9D2B - chains B and A of the 6 polymer chains in the assembly; structure by electron microscopy, 3.08 A resolution.

# Chain B
Name: Tubulin beta-2B chain
Organism: Bos taurus
Reference sequence: Q6B856 (TBB2B_BOVIN); numbering as in UniProt (aligned over 1-445)
Sequence (445 residues; row label = number of the first residue in the row):
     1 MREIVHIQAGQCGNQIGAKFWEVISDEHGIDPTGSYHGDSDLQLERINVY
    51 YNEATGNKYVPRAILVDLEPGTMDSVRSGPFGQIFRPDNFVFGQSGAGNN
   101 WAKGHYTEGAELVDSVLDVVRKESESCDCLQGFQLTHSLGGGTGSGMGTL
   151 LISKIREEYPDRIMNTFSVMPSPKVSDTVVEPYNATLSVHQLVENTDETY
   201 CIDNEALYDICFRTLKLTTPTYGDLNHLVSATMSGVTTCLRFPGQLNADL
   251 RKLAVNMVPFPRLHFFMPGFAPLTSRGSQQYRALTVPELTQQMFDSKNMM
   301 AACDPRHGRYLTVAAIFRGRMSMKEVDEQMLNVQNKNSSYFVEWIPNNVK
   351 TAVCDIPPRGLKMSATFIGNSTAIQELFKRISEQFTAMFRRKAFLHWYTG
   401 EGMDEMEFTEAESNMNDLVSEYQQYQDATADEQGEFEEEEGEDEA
Disordered / not traced: 428-445
Small-molecule neighbours:
  - phosphomethylphosphonic acid guanylate ester (G2P): G10, Q11, C12, Q15, I16, E69, G96, A97, G98, N99, S138, G141, G142, T143, G144, D177, E181, N204, L207, Y222, L225, N226
  - GTP: Q245, L246, K252
Curated features (UniProtKB/Swiss-Prot):
  - motif: M1 to I4 (MREI motif)
  - binding site (GTP): Q11, E69, S138, G142, T143, G144, N204, N226
  - binding site (Mg(2+)): E69
  - modified residue: S40 (Phosphoserine), T55 (Phosphothreonine), K58 (N6-acetyllysine), S172 (Phosphoserine), T285 (Phosphothreonine), T290 (Phosphothreonine), R318 (Omega-N-methylarginine), E438 (5-glutamyl polyglutamate)
  - cross-link (Glycyl lysine isopeptide (Lys-Gly)): K58 (interchain with G-Cter in ubiquitin), K324 (interchain with G-Cter in ubiquitin)

# Chain A
Name: Tubulin alpha-1B chain
Organism: Bos taurus
Reference sequence: P81947 (TBA1B_BOVIN); residue numbers follow UniProt; this construct covers 1-451
Sequence (451 residues; row label = number of the first residue in the row):
     1 MRECISIHVGQAGVQIGNACWELYCLEHGIQPDGQMPSDKTIGGGDDSFN
    51 TFFSETGAGKHVPRAVFVDLEPTVIDEVRTGTYRQLFHPEQLITGKEDAA
   101 NNYARGHYTIGKEIIDLVLDRIRKLADQCTGLQGFLVFHSFGGGTGSGFT
   151 SLLMERLSVDYGKKSKLEFSIYPAPQVSTAVVEPYNSILTTHTTLEHSDC
   201 AFMVDNEAIYDICRRNLDIERPTYTNLNRLISQIVSSITASLRFDGALNV
   251 DLTEFQTNLVPYPRIHFPLATYAPVISAEKAYHEQLSVAEITNACFEPAN
   301 QMVKCDPRHGKYMACCLLYRGDVVPKDVNAAIATIKTKRSIQFVDWCPTG
   351 FKVGINYQPPTVVPGGDLAKVQRAVCMLSNTTAIAEAWARLDHKFDLMYA
   401 KRAFVHWYVGEGMEEGEFSEAREDMAALEKDYEEVGVDSVEGEGEEEGEE
   451 Y
Disordered / not traced: 38-46, 440-451
Small-molecule neighbours: GTP: G10, Q11, A12, Q15, I16, D69, E71, D98, A99, A100, N101, S140, G143, G144, T145, G146, I171, T179, E183, N206, Y224, L227, N228, I231

# How chain B and chain A interact
Residue-residue contacts (77):
  M1(B) - P72(A)  hydrophobic
  R2(B) - E71(A)  salt bridge
  R2(B) - T73(A)  hydrogen bond
  R2(B) - K96(A)
  R46(B) - P72(A)
  R46(B) - T73(A)
  R46(B) - D76(A)  salt bridge
  D128(B) - K96(A)  salt bridge
  C129(B) - E97(A)  hydrogen bond
  P243(B) - E77(A)
  G244(B) - Q11(A)
  Q245(B) - Q11(A)
  Q245(B) - T223(A)  hydrogen bond
  Q245(B) - Y224(A)
  L246(B) - T179(A)
  N247(B) - Q11(A)  hydrogen bond
  N247(B) - E71(A)
  N247(B) - T73(A)
  N247(B) - V74(A)
  D249(B) - D98(A)
  R251(B) - A100(A)
  R251(B) - R105(A)
  K252(B) - A100(A)
  K252(B) - N101(A)
  A254(B) - W407(A)
  V255(B) - A100(A)
  V255(B) - N101(A)
  V255(B) - N102(A)
  V255(B) - F404(A)
  V255(B) - W407(A)  hydrophobic
  N256(B) - N101(A)
  N256(B) - A180(A)
  N256(B) - V181(A)  hydrogen bond (side chain-backbone)
  N256(B) - V182(A)
  N256(B) - F404(A)
  V258(B) - F404(A)
  V258(B) - H406(A)
  V258(B) - W407(A)  hydrogen bond (backbone-side chain)
  P259(B) - F404(A)  hydrogen bond (backbone-backbone)
  P259(B) - H406(A)  hydrogen bond (backbone-side chain)
  F260(B) - K401(A)
  F260(B) - R402(A)
  F260(B) - H406(A)
  P261(B) - H406(A)
  T312(B) - V181(A)
  S322(B) - R221(A)
  S322(B) - P222(A)  hydrogen bond (side chain-backbone)
  M323(B) - Y210(A)
  M323(B) - P222(A)
  M323(B) - T223(A)
  M323(B) - Y224(A)  hydrophobic
  K324(B) - Y210(A)
  K324(B) - R214(A)
  K324(B) - E220(A)
  K324(B) - P222(A)  hydrogen bond (backbone-backbone)
  E325(B) - R221(A)
  D327(B) - V177(A)
  D327(B) - S178(A)
  D327(B) - T179(A)
  L331(B) - Q176(A)
  E343(B) - L397(A)
  W344(B) - L397(A)
  W344(B) - M398(A)
  W344(B) - K401(A)
  W344(B) - A403(A)  hydrophobic
  I345(B) - V181(A)  hydrophobic
  I345(B) - F404(A)  hydrophobic
  P346(B) - K394(A)
  P346(B) - M398(A)
  N347(B) - S178(A)
  N347(B) - A180(A)  hydrogen bond (side chain-backbone)
  N347(B) - V181(A)
  N348(B) - V181(A)
  V349(B) - T179(A)
  K350(B) - N101(A)
  K350(B) - T179(A)
  T351(B) - T179(A)  hydrogen bond (backbone-backbone)
Interface residues without a listed pair, chain B (38 interface residues in all): M321, N335
Interface residues without a listed pair, chain A (39 interface residues in all): Q15, G95

# Summary
Chain B and chain A form an interface of 38 and 39 residues respectively; the contacts include 12 hydrogen
bonds and 3 salt bridges. Among the polar pairs are R2(B)-E71(A), R46(B)-D76(A) and D128(B)-K96(A). GTP is
bound between chain B and chain A.
Here chain B is Tubulin beta-2B chain and chain A is Tubulin alpha-1B chain, both from Bos taurus. Entry 9D2B
(Symmetry-expanded reconstruction of augmin T-II bonsai on the microtubule) was determined by electron
microscopy together with 9OLH from the same study.
